PDB entry 8VDD | X-ray diffraction, 2.60 A resolution | chains B and C of the 3 polymer chains in the assembly

Chain B:
Protein: MHC class II HLA-DQ-beta-1
Source organism: Homo sapiens
Reference sequence: O19707 (O19707_HUMAN); residue numbers follow UniProt; this construct covers 1-192
Sequence (192 residues; row label = number of the first residue in the row):
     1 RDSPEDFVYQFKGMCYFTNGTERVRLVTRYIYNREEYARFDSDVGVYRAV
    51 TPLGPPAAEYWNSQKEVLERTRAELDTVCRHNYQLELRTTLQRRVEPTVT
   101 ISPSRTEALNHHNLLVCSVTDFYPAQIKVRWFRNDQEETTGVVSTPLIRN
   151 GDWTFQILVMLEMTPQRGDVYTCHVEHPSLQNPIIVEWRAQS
Disordered / not traced: 1-3, 104-113, 191-192
Cystine bridges: Cys15-Cys79, Cys117-Cys173

Chain C:
Protein: Proinsulin C-peptide (InsC8-22)
Source organism: Homo sapiens
Reference sequence: P01308 (INS_HUMAN); residues -2 to 12 here correspond to UniProt positions 64-78 (UniProt number = residue number + 66)
Sequence (15 residues; each row starts with the number of its first residue; numbers below 1 keep their minus sign (Gly-2 is residue -2)):
    -2 GQVELGGGPGAESCQ
Sequence notes: engineered mutation Glu9 (Gly75 in P01308), Cys11 (Leu77 in P01308)

Interface between chain B and chain C:
Contacting residue pairs - 21 pairs, chain B then chain C:
  Phe11(B) with Gly4(C); Pro6(C), hydrophobic
  Tyr30(B) with Pro6(C); Gly7(C), hydrogen bond (side chain-backbone)
  Tyr37(B) with Glu9(C), hydrogen bond
  Ala57(B) with Glu9(C)
  Tyr60(B) with Ala8(C); Ser10(C)
  Trp61(B) with Gly7(C); Ala8(C), hydrogen bond (side chain-backbone)
  Glu74(B) with Gly5(C), hydrogen bond (side chain-backbone)
  Thr77(B) with Leu2(C)
  Val78(B) with Leu2(C); Gly3(C)
  His81(B) with Gln-1(C); Val0(C)
  Asn82(B) with Glu1(C); Leu2(C), hydrogen bond (side chain-backbone)
  Leu85(B) with Gln-1(C); Glu1(C)
  Arg88(B) with Gln-1(C), hydrogen bond
Other interface residues (no listed pair), chain B (15 interface residues in all): Tyr9, Glu86

In short:
15 residues of chain B and 12 residues of chain C are in contact, with 6 hydrogen bonds. Polar contacts
include Tyr30(B)-Gly7(C), Tyr37(B)-Glu9(C) and Trp61(B)-Ala8(C).
Chain B is MHC class II HLA-DQ-beta-1 and chain C is Proinsulin C-peptide (InsC8-22), both from Homo sapiens;
the structure, Crystal structure of Proinsulin C-peptide bound to HLA-DQ8, was determined by X-ray diffraction
together with 8VCX, 8VCY, 8VD0, 8VD2 and 8VDU from the same study.
